Entry 3L28 (X-ray diffraction, 2.40 A resolution); this record covers chains C and D of the 6 polymer chains in the assembly.

Chain C (and D):
Name: Polymerase cofactor VP35
Source organism: Zaire ebolavirus
Notes: fragment: vp35 interferon inhibitory domain; chain D of this document is another copy of the same molecule, construct and numbering; everything in this record applies to it too
UniProt: Q05127 (VP35_EBOZM); residue numbers follow UniProt; this construct covers 215-340
Sequence (129 residues; each row starts with the number of its first residue):
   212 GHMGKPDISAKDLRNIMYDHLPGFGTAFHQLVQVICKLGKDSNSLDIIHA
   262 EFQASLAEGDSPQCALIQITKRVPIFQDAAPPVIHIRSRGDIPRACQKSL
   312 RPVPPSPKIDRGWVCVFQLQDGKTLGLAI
Unresolved in the structure: 212-217
Sequence notes: expression tag (212-214); engineered mutation Ala-339 (Lys in Q05127)
Modified positions: Mse-214 (selenomethionine); Mse-228 (selenomethionine; parent Met)
Swiss-Prot annotation at these positions:
  - modified residue (Phosphoserine): Ser-310, Ser-317
  - cross-link: Lys-309 (Glycyl lysine isopeptide (Lys-Gly) (interchain with G-Cter in ubiquitin))
  - mutagenesis: Phe-239 (F239A: Complete loss of interaction with host PRKRA and subsequent immune response inhibition), Arg-305 (R305A: No effect on IRF3 promoter inhibition), Lys-309 (K309A: Partial loss of IRF3 promoter inhibition. Complete loss of dsRNA-binding; K309R: Partial loss of the ability to efficiently antagonize the type I IFN response), Arg-312 (R312A: Complete loss of IRF3 promoter inhibition; dsRNA-binding and interaction with host PRKRA), Ser-317 (S317A: Impaired viral replication; S317D: No effect on viral replication), Lys-319 (K319A: Complete loss of dsRNA binding activity; when associated with A-322), Arg-322 (R322A: Complete loss of dsRNA binding activity; when associated with A-319)

How chain C and chain D interact:
Residue-residue contacts - 41 pairs, chain C then chain D:
  His-231(C) / Arg-312(D)  hydrogen bond (backbone-side chain)
  Pro-233(C) / Lys-309(D)
  Phe-239(C) / Ile-340(D)
  Glu-269(C) / Arg-322(D)  salt bridge
  Gly-270(C) / Pro-315(D)
  Gly-270(C) / Trp-324(D)  hydrogen bond (backbone-side chain)
  Asp-271(C) / Arg-322(D)  salt bridge
  Ser-272(C) / Arg-322(D)  hydrogen bond (backbone-backbone)
  Ser-272(C) / Gly-323(D)  hydrogen bond (side chain-backbone)
  Ser-272(C) / Trp-324(D)
  Ser-272(C) / Ala-339(D)
  Pro-273(C) / Arg-312(D)
  Gln-274(C) / Ser-310(D)
  Gln-274(C) / Ala-339(D)
  Gln-274(C) / Ile-340(D)
  Cys-275(C) / Arg-322(D)
  Cys-275(C) / Gly-323(D)
  Cys-275(C) / Ile-340(D)
  Gln-279(C) / Lys-282(D)  hydrogen bond
  Lys-282(C) / Ile-278(D)
  Lys-282(C) / Gln-279(D)  hydrogen bond
  Lys-282(C) / Lys-282(D)
  Lys-309(C) / Pro-233(D)
  Lys-309(C) / Phe-235(D)
  Arg-312(C) / His-231(D)  hydrogen bond (side chain-backbone)
  Arg-312(C) / Pro-273(D)
  Pro-315(C) / Gly-270(D)
  Asp-321(C) / Cys-275(D)
  Arg-322(C) / Glu-269(D)  salt bridge
  Arg-322(C) / Asp-271(D)  salt bridge
  Arg-322(C) / Ser-272(D)  hydrogen bond (backbone-backbone)
  Arg-322(C) / Cys-275(D)
  Gly-323(C) / Ser-272(D)  hydrogen bond (backbone-side chain)
  Gly-323(C) / Cys-275(D)
  Trp-324(C) / Gly-270(D)  hydrogen bond (side chain-backbone)
  Trp-324(C) / Ser-272(D)
  Ala-339(C) / Ser-272(D)
  Ala-339(C) / Gln-274(D)
  Ile-340(C) / Phe-239(D)
  Ile-340(C) / Gln-274(D)
  Ile-340(C) / Cys-275(D)
Other interface residues (no listed pair), chain C (24 interface residues in all): Asp-230, Ile-278, Ser-310
Other interface residues (no listed pair), chain D (25 interface residues in all): Leu-232, Asp-321

Summary:
24 residues of chain C and 25 residues of chain D are in contact, with 10 hydrogen bonds and 4 salt bridges.
Polar contacts include Glu-269(C)/Arg-322(D), Asp-271(C)/Arg-322(D) and His-231(C)/Arg-312(D). Curated
annotation (UniProt) lists 7 mutagenesis sites on chain C.
Both chains are Polymerase cofactor VP35 (Zaire ebolavirus). Entry 3L28 (Crystal structure of Zaire Ebola VP35
interferon inhibitory domain K339A mutant) was determined by X-ray diffraction (same publication as 3L25, 3L26
and 3L27).
